PDB entry 7DGX | X-ray diffraction, 2.06 A resolution | chains A and B

== Chain A (and B) ==
Protein: Coronin
From: Trypanosoma brucei
Notes: fragment: coiled coil domain; chain B of this document is another copy of the same molecule, construct and numbering; everything in this record applies to it too
UniProt: Q57W63 (Q57W63_TRYB2); numbering as in UniProt (aligned over 477-518)
Amino-acid sequence (52 residues; row label = number of the first residue in the row):
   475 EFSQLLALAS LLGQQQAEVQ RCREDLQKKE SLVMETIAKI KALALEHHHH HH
Unresolved in the structure: 524-526 (chain B: 475-476)
Sequence notes: expression tag (475-476, 519-526)
Reported in the primary citation:
  - self-association interface (contacts with another copy of this molecule); pairs are residue here / residue on that copy: E492-K503 (salt bridge), R497-E504, A518-A483, A518-L480

== Interface between chain A and chain B ==
Contacting residue pairs (51):
  E475(A) with H521(B)
  F476(A) with H521(B)
  Q478(A) with L517(B)
  L479(A) with I514(B); L517(B); A518(B)
  L482(A) with T510(B); K513(B); I514(B), hydrophobic; L517(B), hydrophobic
  A483(A) with I514(B), hydrophobic
  L486(A) with V507(B), hydrophobic; T510(B); I511(B), hydrophobic
  Q489(A) with L506(B); V507(B); T510(B), hydrogen bond
  Q490(A) with V507(B)
  E492(A) with K503(B), salt bridge
  V493(A) with L500(B); K503(B); E504(B); V507(B), hydrophobic
  C496(A) with C496(B); D499(B); L500(B), hydrophobic; K503(B), hydrogen bond
  R497(A) with L500(B); E504(B), salt bridge
  L500(A) with V493(B); C496(B)
  K503(A) with E492(B), salt bridge; V493(B); C496(B)
  E504(A) with V493(B); R497(B), salt bridge
  L506(A) with Q489(B)
  V507(A) with L486(B), hydrophobic; Q489(B); Q490(B); V493(B), hydrophobic
  T510(A) with L482(B); L485(B); L486(B); Q489(B), hydrogen bond
  I511(A) with L486(B), hydrophobic
  K513(A) with L482(B)
  I514(A) with L482(B), hydrophobic; L486(B), hydrophobic
  L517(A) with Q478(B); L479(B), hydrophobic
Interface residues without a listed pair, chain A (25 interface residues in all): L485, D499

== Overview ==
Chain A and chain B form an interface of 25 and 24 residues respectively, with 3 hydrogen bonds and 4 salt
bridges. Polar contacts include E492(A)-K503(B), R497(A)-E504(B) and Q489(A)-T510(B). From the paper: a
self-association interface involving E492(A), R497(A) and K503(A) among others.
Both chains are Coronin (Trypanosoma brucei). Entry 7DGX (Structure of coiled coil domain of Trypanosoma
brucei coronin) was determined by X-ray diffraction together with 7DH4 and 7DHB from the same study.
